Entry 9DI0 (electron microscopy, 3.10 A resolution); this record covers chains A and L of the 3 polymer chains in the assembly.

Chain A:
Name: Kinesin-like protein KIF18A, Methylated-DNA--protein-cysteine methyltransferase chimera
From: Homo sapiens
Notes: EC 2.1.1.63
UniProt: chimeric construct of Q8NI77, E5BBQ0: residues 2-374 from Q8NI77 (KI18A_HUMAN) positions 2-374 (same numbers); residues 376-552 from E5BBQ0 positions 5-181 (UniProt number = residue number - 371)
Chain sequence (562 residues; numbered -5 to 556; the number before each row is that of its first residue; numbers below 1 keep their minus sign (Val-5 is residue -5)):
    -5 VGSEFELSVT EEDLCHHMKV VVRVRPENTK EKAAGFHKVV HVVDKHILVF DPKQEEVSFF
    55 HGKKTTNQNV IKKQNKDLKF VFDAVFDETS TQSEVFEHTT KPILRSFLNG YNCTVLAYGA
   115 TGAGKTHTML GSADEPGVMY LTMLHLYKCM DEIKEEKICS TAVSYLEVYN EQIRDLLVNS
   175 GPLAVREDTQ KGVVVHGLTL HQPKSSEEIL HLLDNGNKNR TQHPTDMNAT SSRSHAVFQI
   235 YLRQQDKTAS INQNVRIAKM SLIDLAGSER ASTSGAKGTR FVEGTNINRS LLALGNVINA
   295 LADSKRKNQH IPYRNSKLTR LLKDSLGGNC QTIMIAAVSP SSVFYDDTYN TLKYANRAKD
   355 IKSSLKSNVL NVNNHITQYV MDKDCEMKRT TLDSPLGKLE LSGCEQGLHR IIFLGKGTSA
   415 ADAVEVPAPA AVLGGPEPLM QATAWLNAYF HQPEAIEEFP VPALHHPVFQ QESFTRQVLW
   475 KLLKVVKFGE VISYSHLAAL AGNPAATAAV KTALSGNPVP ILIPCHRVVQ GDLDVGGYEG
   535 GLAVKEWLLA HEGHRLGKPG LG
Disordered / not traced: -5 to 8, 46-69, 140-147, 219-223, 242-246, 365-556
Sequence notes: expression tag (-5 to 1, 553-556); linker (375); conflict Arg404 (Glu33 in E5BBQ0)
Metal / ion sites: Mg2+: Thr120 (together with ADP)
Ligand contacts: ADP (adenosine-5'-diphosphate): Arg17, Arg19, Pro20, Ala114, Thr115, Gly116, Ala117, Gly118, Lys119, Thr120, His121, Thr224, Arg227

Chain L:
Name: Tubulin alpha-1B chain
From: Sus scrofa
UniProt: Q2XVP4 (TBA1B_PIG); residue numbers follow UniProt; this construct covers 1-451
Chain sequence (451 residues; row label = number of the first residue in the row):
     1 MRECISIHVG QAGVQIGNAC WELYCLEHGI QPDGQMPSDK TIGGGDDSFN TFFSETGAGK
    61 HVPRAVFVDL EPTVIDEVRT GTYRQLFHPE QLITGKEDAA NNYARGHYTI GKEIIDLVLD
   121 RIRKLADQCT GLQGFLVFHS FGGGTGSGFT SLLMERLSVD YGKKSKLEFS IYPAPQVSTA
   181 VVEPYNSILT THTTLEHSDC AFMVDNEAIY DICRRNLDIE RPTYTNLNRL ISQIVSSITA
   241 SLRFDGALNV DLTEFQTNLV PYPRIHFPLA TYAPVISAEK AYHEQLSVAE ITNACFEPAN
   301 QMVKCDPRHG KYMACCLLYR GDVVPKDVNA AIATIKTKRS IQFVDWCPTG FKVGINYQPP
   361 TVVPGGDLAK VQRAVCMLSN TTAIAEAWAR LDHKFDLMYA KRAFVHWYVG EGMEEGEFSE
   421 AREDMAALEK DYEEVGVDSV EGEGEEEGEE Y
Disordered / not traced: 39-46, 440-451
Metal / ion sites: Mg2+: Glu71 (together with GTP)
Ligand contacts: GTP (guanosine-5'-triphosphate): Gly10, Gln11, Ala12, Gln15, Ile16, Asp98, Ala99, Ala100, Asn101, Ser140, Gly142, Gly143, Gly144, Thr145, Gly146, Ile171, Thr179, Glu183, Asn206, Tyr224, Leu227, Asn228, Ile231
UniProt features mapped onto this chain:
  - motif: Met1 to Cys4 (MREC motif)
  - active site: Glu254
  - binding site (GTP): Gly10, Gln11, Ala12, Gln15, Glu71, Ala99, Ser140, Gly143, Gly144, Thr145, Gly146, Thr179, Glu183, Asn206, Tyr224, Asn228, Leu252
  - binding site (Mg(2+)): Glu71
  - site: Tyr451 (Involved in polymerization)
  - modified residue: Lys40 (N6,N6,N6-trimethyllysine), Ser48 (Phosphoserine), Ser232 (Phosphoserine), Tyr282 (3'-nitrotyrosine), Arg339 (Omega-N-methylarginine), Ser439 (Phosphoserine), Glu443 (5-glutamyl polyglutamate), Glu445 (5-glutamyl polyglutamate), Tyr451 (3'-nitrotyrosine)
  - cross-link (Glycyl lysine isopeptide (Lys-Gly)): Lys326 (interchain with G-Cter in ubiquitin), Lys370 (interchain with G-Cter in ubiquitin)

Chain A / chain L interface:
Contacting residue pairs (17; chain A residue first):
  Ser262(A) - Glu414(L)
  Arg264(A) - Gly412(L)
  Arg264(A) - Glu414(L)  salt bridge
  Arg264(A) - Glu417(L)  salt bridge
  Ala265(A) - Gly412(L)
  Ser266(A) - Tyr108(L)
  Ser266(A) - Lys112(L)  hydrogen bond
  Thr267(A) - Tyr108(L)
  Lys271(A) - Tyr108(L)
  Thr279(A) - Gly410(L)
  Asn282(A) - Val409(L)
  Leu286(A) - Val405(L)  hydrophobic
  Leu286(A) - His406(L)
  Leu286(A) - Glu415(L)
  Asn290(A) - Arg402(L)
  Asp340(A) - Glu420(L)
  Asn344(A) - Glu414(L)
Interface residues without a listed pair, chain A (16 interface residues in all): Phe275, Arg283, Asp341, Tyr348
Interface residues without a listed pair, chain L (15 interface residues in all): Thr109, Glu411, Glu423

Summary:
The interface between chain A and chain L involves 16 residues on one side and 15 on the other, with 1
hydrogen bond and 2 salt bridges. Polar pairs include Arg264(A)-Glu414(L), Arg264(A)-Glu417(L) and
Ser266(A)-Lys112(L). Chain A binds ADP. Chain L binds GTP.
Chain A is Kinesin-like protein KIF18A, Methylated-DNA--protein-cysteine methyltransferase chimera (Homo
sapiens) and chain L is Tubulin alpha-1B chain (Sus scrofa); the structure, Cryo-EM structure of Kif18A bound
to a microtubule, was determined by electron microscopy (same publication as 9DHZ, 9DXC and 9DXE).
